PDB entry 3U6E | X-ray diffraction, 1.70 A resolution | chains A and C of the 3 polymer chains in the assembly

[Chain A]
Name: Formamidopyrimidine-DNA glycosylase
Organism: Geobacillus stearothermophilus
Notes: EC 3.2.2.23
Reference sequence: P84131 (P84131_GEOSE); residue numbers follow UniProt; this construct covers 2-274
Chain sequence (273 residues; numbered 2 to 274; the number before each row is that of its first residue):
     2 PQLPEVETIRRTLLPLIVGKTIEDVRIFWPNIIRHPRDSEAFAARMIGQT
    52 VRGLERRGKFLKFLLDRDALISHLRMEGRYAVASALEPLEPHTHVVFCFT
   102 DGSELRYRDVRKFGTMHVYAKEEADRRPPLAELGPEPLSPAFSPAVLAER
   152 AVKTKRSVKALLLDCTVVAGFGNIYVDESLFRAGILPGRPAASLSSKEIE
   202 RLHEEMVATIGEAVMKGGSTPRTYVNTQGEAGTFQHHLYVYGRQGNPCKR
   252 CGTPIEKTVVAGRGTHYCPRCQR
Unresolved in the structure: 217-237
Differences from the reference sequence: engineered mutation Cys166 (Gln in P84131)
Bound ions: Zn2+: Cys249, Cys252, Cys269, Cys272
From the paper describing this entry:
  - binding site for the 16-nt DNA strand (chain C): Phe114
  - conformationally variable residues (order/disorder transition): Lys217 to His237

[Chain C]
Molecule: 16-nt DNA strand
Sequence (16 nucleotides; row label = number of the first residue in the row):
     1 TGCGTCTGGAXCTACC
Unresolved in the structure: 1-5, 15-16
Modified / non-standard residues: 8OG (8-oxo-2'-deoxy-guanosine-5'-monophosphate) at position 8; 08Q (5'-O-{(S)-hydroxy[(2-sulfanylethyl)amino]phosphoryl}thymidine) at position 11

[Interface between chain A and chain C]
Contacting residue pairs - 23 pairs, chain A then chain C:
  Gln3(A) - DG9(C)  phosphate contact
  Lys60(A) - DG9(C)  phosphate contact
  Lys60(A) - DA10(C)  phosphate contact
  His74(A) - DG9(C)  hydrogen bond to the phosphate
  His74(A) - DA10(C)  salt bridge to the phosphate
  Arg76(A) - DG9(C)  hydrogen bond to the base
  Arg76(A) - DA10(C)  hydrogen bond to the sugar
  Met77(A) - 8OG_8(C)  base contact
  Arg112(A) - 8OG_8(C)  base contact
  Phe114(A) - 8OG_8(C)  base contact
  Phe114(A) - DG9(C)  base contact
  Pro130(A) - 08Q_11(C)  base contact
  Ala132(A) - 08Q_11(C)  base contact
  Glu133(A) - 08Q_11(C)  base contact
  Leu134(A) - 08Q_11(C)  base contact
  Cys166(A) - 08Q_11(C)  covalent bond
  Thr167(A) - 08Q_11(C)  base contact
  Asn174(A) - DG9(C)  phosphate contact
  Gly263(A) - 8OG_8(C)  phosphate contact
  Arg264(A) - 8OG_8(C)  phosphate contact
  Arg264(A) - DG9(C)  salt bridge to the phosphate
  Arg264(A) - DA10(C)  base contact
  Gly265(A) - 8OG_8(C)  hydrogen bond to the phosphate
Other interface residues (no listed pair), chain A (21 interface residues in all): Phe61, Pro129, Gly171, Gly173
Other interface residues (no listed pair), chain C (5 interface residues in all): DC12

[Overview]
21 residues of chain A face 5 of chain C across their interface; the contacts include 1 covalent bond, 4
hydrogen bonds and 2 salt bridges. Among the polar pairs are Arg76(A)-DG9(C), Arg76(A)-DA10(C) and
His74(A)-DG9(C). The paper reports a binding site for the 16-nt DNA strand (chain C) at Phe114(A);
conformational variability at Lys217(A).
Chain A is Formamidopyrimidine-DNA glycosylase (Geobacillus stearothermophilus) and chain C is a 16-nt DNA
strand; the structure, MutM set 1 TpGo, was determined by X-ray diffraction, deposited together with 3U6D,
3U6L, 3U6M, 3U6O, 3U6P and 3U6S.
